9J4U - chains D and E of the 5 polymer chains in the assembly; structure by X-ray diffraction, 2.17 A resolution.

# Chain D
Molecule: LLL epitope specific TCR APHLA
Organism: Homo sapiens
Chain sequence (204 residues; row label = number of the first residue in the row; numbering starts at 0):
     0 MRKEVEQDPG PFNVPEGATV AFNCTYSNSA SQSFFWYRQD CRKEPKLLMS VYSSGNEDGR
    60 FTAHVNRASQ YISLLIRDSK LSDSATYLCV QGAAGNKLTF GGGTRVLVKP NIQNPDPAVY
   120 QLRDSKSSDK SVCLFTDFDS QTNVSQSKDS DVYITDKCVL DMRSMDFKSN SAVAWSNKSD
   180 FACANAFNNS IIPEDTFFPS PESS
Disordered / not traced: 0-2, 127-128, 200-203
Disulfides: Cys23-Cys88, Cys132-Cys182

# Chain E
Molecule: LLL epitope specific TCR BETA
Organism: Homo sapiens
Chain sequence (244 residues; row label = number of the first residue in the row; numbering starts at 0):
     0 MDSGVTQTPK HLITATGQRV TLRCSPRSGD LSVYWYQQSL DQGLQFLIQY YNGEERAKGN
    60 ILERFSAQQF PDLHSELNLS SLELGDSALY FCASSVELNS YEQYFGPGTR LTVLEDLKNV
   120 FPPEVAVFEP SEAEISHTQK ATLVCLATGF YPDHVELSWW VNGKEVHSGV CTDPQPLKEQ
   180 PALNDSRYAL SSRLRVSATF WQNPRNHFRC QVQFYGLSEN DEWTQDRAKP VTQIVSAEAW
   240 GRAD
Disordered / not traced: 0-1, 242-243
Disulfides: Cys23-Cys91, Cys144-Cys209

# Interface between chain D and chain E
Residue-residue contacts (92):
  Ser32(D) with Tyr100(E)
  Phe34(D) with Tyr100(E), hydrophobic
  Tyr36(D) with Tyr100(E); Gln102(E)
  Gln38(D) with Gln37(E), hydrogen bond; Phe90(E)
  Arg41(D) with Arg109(E); Asp152(E), salt bridge; Pro173(E); Gln174(E)
  Lys42(D) with Phe90(E)
  Glu43(D) with Phe90(E); Phe104(E); Gly105(E)
  Pro44(D) with Leu43(E), hydrophobic; Phe104(E)
  Gly91(D) with Tyr100(E)
  Ala92(D) with Tyr100(E), hydrogen bond (backbone-side chain)
  Ala93(D) with Tyr100(E)
  Gly94(D) with Asn98(E); Ser99(E), hydrogen bond (backbone-backbone); Tyr100(E), hydrogen bond (backbone-side chain)
  Asn95(D) with Asn98(E); Ser99(E); Tyr100(E); Gln102(E), hydrogen bond (backbone-side chain)
  Lys96(D) with Lys57(E), hydrogen bond (side chain-backbone); Tyr100(E)
  Leu97(D) with Tyr35(E); Tyr100(E); Gln102(E)
  Phe99(D) with Tyr35(E), hydrophobic; Leu43(E), hydrophobic; Phe104(E), hydrophobic
  Asp115(D) with His136(E), salt bridge
  Tyr119(D) with Ser130(E); Ala132(E); Glu133(E); His136(E); Thr137(E)
  Gln120(D) with Ser130(E)
  Leu121(D) with Phe127(E); Glu128(E); Thr141(E); Val143(E), hydrophobic
  Arg122(D) with Phe127(E); Glu128(E), hydrogen bond (backbone-backbone)
  Asp123(D) with Val126(E); Phe127(E)
  Ser124(D) with Val126(E), hydrogen bond (backbone-backbone); Glu128(E), hydrogen bond; Glu237(E), hydrogen bond (side chain-backbone); Ala238(E)
  Lys129(D) with Phe127(E)
  Ser130(D) with Phe127(E)
  Val131(D) with Leu145(E), hydrophobic
  Leu133(D) with Thr141(E)
  Asp136(D) with Thr137(E); Arg194(E), salt bridge
  Tyr152(D) with Glu178(E), hydrogen bond (side chain-backbone)
  Ile153(D) with Leu176(E)
  Thr154(D) with Asp172(E); Leu176(E); Ser190(E); Arg192(E), hydrogen bond
  Asp155(D) with Arg192(E)
  Cys157(D) with Cys170(E), disulfide; Thr171(E), hydrogen bond (side chain-backbone); Arg192(E)
  Val158(D) with Cys170(E), hydrogen bond (backbone-side chain)
  Leu159(D) with Val169(E); Cys170(E), hydrophobic; Arg194(E)
  Asp160(D) with Ser167(E); Gly168(E), hydrogen bond (backbone-backbone)
  Met161(D) with Lys139(E); Ser167(E); Arg194(E); Val195(E)
  Arg162(D) with Ser167(E), hydrogen bond (backbone-side chain)
  Met164(D) with Ser196(E)
  Phe166(D) with Lys139(E); Arg194(E)
  Ser168(D) with Arg194(E), hydrogen bond
  Ser170(D) with Arg192(E), hydrogen bond
  Ala171(D) with Arg192(E)
  Val172(D) with Arg192(E)
  Trp174(D) with Leu145(E), hydrophobic; Leu176(E), hydrophobic; Ala188(E), hydrophobic
  Phe196(D) with His136(E)
  Pro198(D) with Ala132(E), hydrophobic
Interface residues without a listed pair, chain D (52 interface residues in all): Cys40, Tyr51, Leu87, Thr135, Ser163
Interface residues without a listed pair, chain E (53 interface residues in all): Tyr33, Phe45, Ala56, Leu88, Pro106, Ala125, Pro129, Leu142, Thr147, Pro175
Cross-chain cystine bridges: Cys157(D)-Cys170(E)
Interface features reported in the paper:
  - residue pairs: Cys157(D)-Cys170(E) (covalent link)

# Overview
The interface between chain D and chain E involves 52 residues on one side and 53 on the other, with 1
disulfide bond, 18 hydrogen bonds and 3 salt bridges. Polar pairs include Arg41(D)-Asp152(E),
Asp115(D)-His136(E) and Asp136(D)-Arg194(E). The paper describes a contact between Cys157(D) and Cys170(E).
Here chain D is LLL epitope specific TCR APHLA and chain E is LLL epitope specific TCR BETA, both from Homo
sapiens. Entry 9J4U (Structural basis for recognition of SARS-CoV-2 conserved nucleocapside epitopes by
dominant T cell receptors) was determined by X-ray diffraction together with 9WBD, 9J4T and 9J4V from the same
study.
